Entry 9UUU (electron microscopy, 3.17 A resolution); this record covers chains B and D of the 6 polymer chains in the assembly.

# Chain B
Molecule: Na(+)-translocating NADH-quinone reductase subunit B
Source organism: Vibrio cholerae O395
Notes: EC 7.2.1.1
UniProtKB: A5F5X0 (NQRB_VIBC3); numbering as in UniProt (aligned over 1-415)
Amino-acid sequence (415 residues; each row starts with the number of its first residue):
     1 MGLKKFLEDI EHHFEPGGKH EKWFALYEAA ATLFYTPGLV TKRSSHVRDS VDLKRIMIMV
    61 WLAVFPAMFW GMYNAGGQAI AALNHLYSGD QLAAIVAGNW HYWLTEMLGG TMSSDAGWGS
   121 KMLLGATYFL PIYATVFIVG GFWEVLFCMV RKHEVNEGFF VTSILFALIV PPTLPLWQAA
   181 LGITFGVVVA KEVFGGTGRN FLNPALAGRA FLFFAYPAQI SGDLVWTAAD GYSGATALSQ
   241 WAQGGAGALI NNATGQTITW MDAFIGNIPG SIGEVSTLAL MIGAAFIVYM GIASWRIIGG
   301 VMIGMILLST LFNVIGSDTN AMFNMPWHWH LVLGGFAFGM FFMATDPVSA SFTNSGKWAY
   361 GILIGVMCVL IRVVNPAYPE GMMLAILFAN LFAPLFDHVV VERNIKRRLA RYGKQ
Unresolved in the structure: 1-30, 414-415
Ligand contacts:
  - FMN (flavin mononucleotide), molecule 1: I169, L206, R209, F213, W226, T236, A237, L238, S239, P269, G270, S271, E274, G334, G335, F338, G339, M343, P379, E380, G381, M382, M383, L384
  - FMN, molecule 2: F213, F214, P217, S221, G222, D223, Q243, A377, Y378, P379
  - riboflavin (RBF): I56, M57, V60, G158, V161, T162, L165, K191, G196, T197, G198, N200, L202, N203, P204, A205, I292, F342, M343, T345, D346, P347, V348, S349
Curated features (UniProtKB/Swiss-Prot):
  - modified residue: T236 (FMN phosphoryl threonine)
  - mutagenesis: F185 (F185A: Decreases riboflavin content), W226 (W226L: Decreases riboflavin content)
Reported in the primary citation:
  - binding site for flavin mononucleotide: T236, S239 (from molecular simulation)

# Chain D
Molecule: Na(+)-translocating NADH-quinone reductase subunit D
Source organism: Vibrio cholerae O395
Notes: EC 7.2.1.1
UniProtKB: A5F5Y6 (NQRD_VIBC3); numbering as in UniProt (aligned over 1-210)
Amino-acid sequence (210 residues; row label = number of the first residue in the row):
     1 MSSAKELKKS VLAPVLDNNP IALQVLGVCS ALAVTTKLET AFVMTLAVMF VTALSNFFVS
    61 LIRNHIPNSV RIIVQMAIIA SLVIVVDQIL KAYLYDISKQ LSVFVGLIIT NCIVMGRAEA
   121 FAMKSEPIPS FIDGIGNGLG YGFVLMTVGF FRELLGSGKL FGLEVLPLIS NGGWYQPNGL
   181 MLLAPSAFFL IGFMIWAIRT FKPEQVEAKE
Unresolved in the structure: 1-4
Ligand contacts: 2Fe-2S cluster (FES): G27, V28, C29, T110, N111, C112
Reported in the primary citation:
  - binding site for 2Fe-2S cluster: T110, C112 (from molecular simulation)

# Chain B / chain D interface
Residue-residue contacts (13; chain B residue first):
  W177(B) - Q176(D)
  Q178(B) - Q176(D)
  F185(B) - F189(D)  hydrophobic
  F211(B) - L180(D)  hydrophobic
  F214(B) - G179(D)
  F214(B) - L180(D)  hydrophobic
  A215(B) - N178(D)
  A215(B) - G179(D)  hydrogen bond (backbone-backbone)
  A215(B) - L180(D)
  Y216(B) - Q176(D)
  Y216(B) - P177(D)
  Y216(B) - N178(D)
  Q219(B) - Q176(D)  hydrogen bond
Interface residues without a listed pair, chain B (10 interface residues in all): F147, V189
Interface residues without a listed pair, chain D (8 interface residues in all): F193, W196

# In short
The interface between chain B and chain D involves 10 residues on one side and 8 on the other; the contacts
include 2 hydrogen bonds. Polar contacts include Q219(B)-Q176(D) and A215(B)-G179(D). The paper reports a
binding site for flavin mononucleotide at T236(B) and S239(B); a binding site for 2Fe-2S cluster at T110(D)
and C112(D).
Chain B is Na(+)-translocating NADH-quinone reductase subunit B and chain D is Na(+)-translocating
NADH-quinone reductase subunit D, both from Vibrio cholerae O395; the structure, Cryo-EM structure of
Na+-translocating NADH-ubiquinone oxidoreductase from Vibrio cholerae reduced by NADH, was determined by
electron microscopy (same publication as 9U5G, 9UD3, 9UD4, 9UD5, 9UD6, 9UD8 and 4 further entries).
